PDB entry 3PSC | X-ray diffraction, 2.67 A resolution | chains A and B of the 3 polymer chains in the assembly

# Chain A
Molecule: Beta-adrenergic receptor kinase 1
From: Bos taurus
Notes: EC 2.7.11.15
UniProtKB: P21146 (ARBK1_BOVIN); numbering as in UniProt (aligned over 1-689)
Chain sequence (695 residues; row label = number of the first residue in the row):
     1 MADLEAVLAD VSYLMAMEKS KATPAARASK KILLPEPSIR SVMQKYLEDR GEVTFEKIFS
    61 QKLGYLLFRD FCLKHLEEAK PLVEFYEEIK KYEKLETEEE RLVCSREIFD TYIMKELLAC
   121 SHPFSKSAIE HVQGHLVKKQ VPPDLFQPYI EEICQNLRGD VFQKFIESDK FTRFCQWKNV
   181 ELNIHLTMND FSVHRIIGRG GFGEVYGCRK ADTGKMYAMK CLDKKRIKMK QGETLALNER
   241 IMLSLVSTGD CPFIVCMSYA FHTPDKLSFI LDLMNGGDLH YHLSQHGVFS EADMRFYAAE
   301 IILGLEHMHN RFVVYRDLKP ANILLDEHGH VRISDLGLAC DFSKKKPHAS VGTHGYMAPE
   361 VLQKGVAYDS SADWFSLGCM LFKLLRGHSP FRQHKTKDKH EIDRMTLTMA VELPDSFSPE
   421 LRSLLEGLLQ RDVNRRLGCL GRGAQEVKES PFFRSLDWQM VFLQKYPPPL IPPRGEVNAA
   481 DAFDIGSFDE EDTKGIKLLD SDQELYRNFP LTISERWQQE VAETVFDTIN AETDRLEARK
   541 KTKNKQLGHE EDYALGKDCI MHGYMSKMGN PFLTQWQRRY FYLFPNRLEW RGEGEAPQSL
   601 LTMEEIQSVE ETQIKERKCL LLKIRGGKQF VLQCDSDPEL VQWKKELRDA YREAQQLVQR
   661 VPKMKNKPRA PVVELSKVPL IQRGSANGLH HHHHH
Disordered / not traced: 1-28, 476-495, 570-575, 669-695
Differences from the reference sequence: engineered mutation Ala670 (Ser in P21146); expression tag (690-695)
What the authors report for this chain:
  - mutagenesis - I196V: abolished expression
  - mutagenesis - I197L, Y206S, L235G: unchanged binding to balanol
  - mutagenesis - L271M (10-fold): increased binding to balanol
  - mutagenesis - I197L: unchanged stability
  - mutagenesis - Y206S, L235G, L271M: decreased stability

# Chain B
Molecule: Guanine nucleotide-binding protein G(I)/G(S)/G(T) subunit beta-1
From: Bos taurus
UniProtKB: P62871 (GBB1_BOVIN); residues 1-340 here = UniProt positions 1-340
Chain sequence (340 residues; row label = number of the first residue in the row):
     1 MSELDQLRQE AEQLKNQIRD ARKACADATL SQITNNIDPV GRIQMRTRRT LRGHLAKIYA
    61 MHWGTDSRLL VSASQDGKLI IWDSYTTNKV HAIPLRSSWV MTCAYAPSGN YVACGGLDNI
   121 CSIYNLKTRE GNVRVSRELA GHTGYLSCCR FLDDNQIVTS SGDTTCALWD IETGQQTTTF
   181 TGHTGDVMSL SLAPDTRLFV SGACDASAKL WDVREGMCRQ TFTGHESDIN AICFFPNGNA
   241 FATGSDDATC RLFDLRADQE LMTYSHDNII CGITSVSFSK SGRLLLAGYD DFNCNVWDAL
   301 KADRAGVLAG HDNRVSCLGV TDDGMAVATG SWDSFLKIWN
Disordered / not traced: 1
Curated features (UniProtKB/Swiss-Prot):
  - modified residue: Ser2 (N-acetylserine), His266 (Phosphohistidine)

# How chain A and chain B interact
Pairs across the interface - 43 pairs, chain A then chain B:
  Tyr553(A) - Lys78(B)  hydrogen bond
  Gly556(A) - Arg96(B)
  Lys557(A) - Pro94(B)
  Lys557(A) - Leu95(B)
  Lys557(A) - Arg96(B)
  Asp558(A) - Arg96(B)  hydrogen bond (backbone-backbone)
  Asp558(A) - Ser97(B)
  Asp558(A) - Ser98(B)  hydrogen bond
  Phe584(A) - Ser98(B)
  Pro585(A) - Ser98(B)
  Pro585(A) - Trp99(B)
  Asn586(A) - Gln75(B)  hydrogen bond (side chain-backbone)
  Asn586(A) - Ser98(B)
  Asn586(A) - Trp99(B)
  Arg587(A) - Gln75(B)
  Arg587(A) - Asp76(B)  hydrogen bond (side chain-backbone)
  Arg587(A) - Ser98(B)  hydrogen bond
  Glu589(A) - Asp76(B)
  Pro597(A) - Leu55(B)
  Gln598(A) - Leu55(B)
  Leu600(A) - Leu55(B)
  Thr602(A) - Gln75(B)
  Glu604(A) - Lys57(B)  salt bridge
  Glu604(A) - Tyr59(B)
  Glu604(A) - Gln75(B)  hydrogen bond
  Ala654(A) - Trp99(B)  hydrophobic
  Leu657(A) - Trp99(B)  hydrophobic
  Val661(A) - Met101(B)  hydrophobic
  Val661(A) - Leu117(B)  hydrophobic
  Pro662(A) - Tyr145(B)
  Pro662(A) - Met188(B)  hydrophobic
  Lys663(A) - Tyr59(B)
  Lys663(A) - Met101(B)  hydrogen bond (side chain-backbone)
  Lys663(A) - Ser147(B)
  Lys663(A) - Arg314(B)  hydrogen bond (backbone-side chain)
  Met664(A) - Tyr59(B)  hydrophobic
  Met664(A) - Trp99(B)
  Met664(A) - Val100(B)
  Met664(A) - Met101(B)  hydrophobic
  Met664(A) - Trp332(B)
  Lys665(A) - Arg314(B)
  Lys665(A) - Trp332(B)
  Lys667(A) - Asp246(B)  salt bridge
Also at the interface, not in a pair above, chain A (25 interface residues in all): Ser599, Val658, Asn666
Also at the interface, not in a pair above, chain B (28 interface residues in all): Ala56, Ala60, Gly77, Asp186, Cys204, Asp228, Asn230

# In short
Chain A and chain B form an interface of 25 and 28 residues respectively; the contacts include 9 hydrogen
bonds and 2 salt bridges. Polar pairs include Glu604(A)-Lys57(B), Lys667(A)-Asp246(B) and Tyr553(A)-Lys78(B).
From the paper: Y206S, L235G and L271M of chain A reduce stability; I196V of chain A abolishes expression.
Chain A is Beta-adrenergic receptor kinase 1 and chain B is Guanine nucleotide-binding protein G(I)/G(S)/G(T)
subunit beta-1, both from Bos taurus; the structure, Bovine GRK2 in complex with Gbetagamma subunits, was
determined by X-ray diffraction together with 3PVU and 3PVW from the same study.
